6XN7 - chains I and R of the 12 polymer chains in the assembly; structure by electron microscopy, 3.47 A resolution.

# Chain I
Protein: CRISPR-associated protein Csm3
From: Lactococcus lactis subsp. lactis
UniProt: L0CEA3 (L0CEA3_LACLL); residues 1-214 here = UniProt positions 1-214
Chain sequence (214 residues; each row starts with the number of its first residue):
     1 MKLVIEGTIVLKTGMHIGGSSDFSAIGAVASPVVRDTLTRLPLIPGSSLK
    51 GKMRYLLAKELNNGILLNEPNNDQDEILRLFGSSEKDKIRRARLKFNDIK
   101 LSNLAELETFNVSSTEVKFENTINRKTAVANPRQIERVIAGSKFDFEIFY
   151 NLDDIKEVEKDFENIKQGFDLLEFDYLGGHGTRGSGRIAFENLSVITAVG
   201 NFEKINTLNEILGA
Construct notes: conflict Ala-30 (Asp in L0CEA3)

# Chain R
Molecule: Crispr RNA
From: Lactococcus lactis subsp. lactis
Sequence (37 nucleotides; each row starts with the number of its first residue):
     1 ACGAGAACAUACGUUCUUUGAACCAAGCUUCAACUCC

# Interface between chain I and chain R
Pairs across the interface (47):
  Ile-17(I) with C28(R), phosphate contact
  Gly-18(I) with G27(R), hydrogen bond to the sugar; C28(R), hydrogen bond to the phosphate
  Gly-19(I) with G27(R), sugar contact
  Pro-45(I) with G27(R), phosphate contact
  Ser-47(I) with A26(R), phosphate contact; G27(R), hydrogen bond to the phosphate
  Ser-48(I) with A26(R), phosphate contact; G27(R), hydrogen bond to the phosphate
  Lys-50(I) with A25(R), salt bridge to the phosphate
  Gly-51(I) with A26(R), phosphate contact
  Lys-52(I) with A26(R), base contact
  Arg-54(I) with C24(R), hydrogen bond to the phosphate; A25(R), salt bridge to the phosphate
  Tyr-55(I) with A26(R), base contact
  Pro-70(I) with C24(R), sugar contact
  Asn-71(I) with C24(R), sugar contact
  Phe-81(I) with C24(R), phosphate contact; A25(R), phosphate contact
  Gly-82(I) with C24(R), sugar contact
  Ser-83(I) with C23(R), hydrogen bond to the sugar; C24(R), sugar contact
  Ser-84(I) with C23(R), hydrogen bond to the base; C24(R), sugar contact
  Arg-91(I) with G20(R), base contact
  Phe-119(I) with A33(R), sugar contact
  Glu-120(I) with A32(R), phosphate contact; A33(R), phosphate contact
  Asn-121(I) with C31(R), sugar contact; A32(R), hydrogen bond to the sugar; A33(R), sugar contact
  Thr-122(I) with C31(R), base contact; A32(R), phosphate contact
  Ile-123(I) with A32(R), hydrogen bond to the phosphate; C34(R), sugar contact
  Ala-130(I) with C34(R), base contact
  Pro-132(I) with A33(R), base contact
  Arg-133(I) with C31(R), hydrogen bond to the sugar
  Tyr-176(I) with U29(R), phosphate contact
  Gly-178(I) with C28(R), phosphate contact
  Gly-179(I) with C28(R), hydrogen bond to the phosphate; U29(R), phosphate contact
  His-180(I) with U29(R), phosphate contact
  Gly-181(I) with U29(R), phosphate contact
  Thr-182(I) with U30(R), hydrogen bond to the phosphate
  Arg-183(I) with U30(R), salt bridge to the phosphate; C31(R), salt bridge to the phosphate
Also at the interface, not in a pair above, chain I (38 interface residues in all): His-16, Ile-89, Ala-92, Ala-128, Leu-177
Also at the interface, not in a pair above, chain R (14 interface residues in all): U35

# Summary
38 residues of chain I and 14 residues of chain R are in contact, with 12 hydrogen bonds and 4 salt bridges.
Polar pairs include Ser-84(I)/C23(R), Gly-18(I)/G27(R) and Ser-83(I)/C23(R).
Chain I is CRISPR-associated protein Csm3 and chain R is Crispr RNA, both from Lactococcus lactis subsp.
lactis; the structure, Structure of the Lactococcus lactis Csm NTR CRISPR-Cas Complex, was determined by
electron microscopy together with 6XN3, 6XN4 and 6XN5 from the same study.
